1ODK - chains D and E of the 6 polymer chains in the assembly; structure by X-ray diffraction, 1.90 A resolution.

[Chain D (and E)]
Molecule: Purine nucleoside phosphorylase
Organism: Thermus thermophilus
Notes: EC 2.4.2.28; chain E of this document is another copy of the same molecule, construct and numbering; everything in this record applies to it too
Amino-acid sequence (235 residues; row label = number of the first residue in the row):
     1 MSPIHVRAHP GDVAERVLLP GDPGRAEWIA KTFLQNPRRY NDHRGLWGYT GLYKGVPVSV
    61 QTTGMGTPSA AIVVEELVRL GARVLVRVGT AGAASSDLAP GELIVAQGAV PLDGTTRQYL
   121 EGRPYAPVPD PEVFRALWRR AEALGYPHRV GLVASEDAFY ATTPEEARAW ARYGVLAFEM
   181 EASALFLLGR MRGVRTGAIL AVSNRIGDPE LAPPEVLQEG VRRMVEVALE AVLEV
Unresolved in the structure: 1 (chain E: 1, 207-214)

[How chain D and chain E interact]
Residue-residue contacts - 63 pairs, chain D then chain E:
  Q107(D) with V128(E); P129(E), hydrogen bond (side chain-backbone); P131(E); R190(E), hydrogen bond
  A109(D) with A126(E)
  V110(D) with P124(E); Y125(E), hydrophobic
  P111(D) with P124(E); Y125(E)
  L112(D) with P124(E)
  Y119(D) with Y173(E)
  L120(D) with Y173(E), hydrophobic
  P124(D) with V110(E); P111(E); L112(E), hydrophobic; W170(E)
  Y125(D) with V110(E), hydrophobic; Y125(E); L152(E); Y173(E), hydrogen bond (side chain-backbone)
  A126(D) with A109(E); L152(E)
  P127(D) with A126(E)
  V128(D) with Q107(E); L152(E), hydrophobic
  P129(D) with Q107(E), hydrogen bond (backbone-side chain)
  P131(D) with Q107(E); W138(E); V150(E)
  E132(D) with W138(E)
  F134(D) with F134(E), hydrophobic
  R135(D) with W138(E); R139(E); E142(E), salt bridge
  W138(D) with P131(E); E132(E); R135(E)
  R139(D) with R139(E)
  E142(D) with R135(E), salt bridge
  V150(D) with P131(E)
  G151(D) with R190(E)
  L152(D) with Y125(E); A126(E); V128(E), hydrophobic
  W170(D) with R123(E); P124(E)
  R172(D) with R190(E); M191(E)
  Y173(D) with Y119(E); L120(E), hydrophobic; Y125(E), hydrogen bond (backbone-side chain); L187(E), hydrophobic; R190(E); M191(E), hydrophobic
  G174(D) with R190(E)
  L187(D) with Y173(E), hydrophobic
  R190(D) with Q107(E), hydrogen bond; G151(E); R172(E); Y173(E); G174(E)
  M191(D) with R172(E); Y173(E), hydrophobic
Other interface residues (no listed pair), chain D (32 interface residues in all): R123, D130
Other interface residues (no listed pair), chain E (32 interface residues in all): P127, D130

[Overview]
The chain D/chain E interface involves 32 residues from each chain, with 6 hydrogen bonds and 2 salt bridges.
Polar contacts include R135(D)-E142(E), Q107(D)-P129(E) and Q107(D)-R190(E).
Both chains are Purine nucleoside phosphorylase (Thermus thermophilus). Entry 1ODK (Purine nucleoside
phosphorylase from thermus thermophilus) was determined by X-ray diffraction (same publication as 1ODJ, 1ODI
and 1ODL).
